8UW1 - chains A and I of the 11 polymer chains in the assembly; structure by electron microscopy, 2.88 A resolution.

Chain A:
Protein: Histone H3.2
From: Xenopus laevis
Reference sequence: P84233 (H32_XENLA); residues 0-135 here correspond to UniProt positions 1-136 (UniProt number = residue number + 1)
Amino-acid sequence (136 residues; numbered 0 to 135; the number before each row is that of its first residue; numbering starts at 0):
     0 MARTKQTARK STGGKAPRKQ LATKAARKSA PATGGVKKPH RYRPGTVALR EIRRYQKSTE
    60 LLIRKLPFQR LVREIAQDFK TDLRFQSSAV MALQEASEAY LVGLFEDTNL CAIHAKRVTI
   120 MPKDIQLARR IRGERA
Unresolved in the structure: 0-39
UniProt features mapped onto this chain:
  - modified residue: Arg2 (Asymmetric dimethylarginine), Thr3 (Phosphothreonine), Lys4 (Allysine), Gln5 (5-glutamyl dopamine), Thr6 (Phosphothreonine), Arg8 (Citrulline), Lys9 (N6,N6,N6-trimethyllysine), Ser10 (ADP-ribosylserine), Thr11 (Phosphothreonine), Lys14 (N6-(2-hydroxyisobutyryl)lysine), Arg17 (Asymmetric dimethylarginine), Lys18 (N6-(2-hydroxyisobutyryl)lysine), Lys23 (N6-(2-hydroxyisobutyryl)lysine), Arg26 (Citrulline), Lys27 (N6,N6,N6-trimethyllysine), Ser28 (ADP-ribosylserine), Lys36 (N6,N6,N6-trimethyllysine), Lys37 (N6-methyllysine), Tyr41 (Phosphotyrosine), Lys56 (N6,N6,N6-trimethyllysine) and 8 more in UniProt
  - lipidation: Cys110 (S-palmitoyl cysteine)

Chain I:
Molecule: 146-nt DNA strand
From: Escherichia coli 'BL21-Gold(DE3)pLysS AG'
Sequence (146 nucleotides; each row starts with the number of its first residue):
     2 TCGAGAATCC CGGTGCCGAG GCCGCTCAAT TGGTCGTAGA CAGCTCTAGC ACCGCTTAAA
    62 CGCACGTACG GATTCTCCCC CGCGTTTTAA CCGCCAAGGG GATTACTCCC TAGTCTCCAG
   122 GCACGTGTCA GATATATACA TCCGAT

How chain A and chain I interact:
Residue-residue contacts (20; chain A residue first):
  Arg40(A) with DG83(I), hydrogen bond to the sugar; DC84(I), hydrogen bond to the sugar
  Tyr41(A) with DG83(I), sugar contact; DC84(I), hydrogen bond to the phosphate
  Arg42(A) with DG83(I), phosphate contact
  Pro43(A) with DC82(I), phosphate contact; DG83(I), phosphate contact
  Gly44(A) with DC82(I), phosphate contact; DG83(I), hydrogen bond to the phosphate
  Thr45(A) with DG83(I), phosphate contact
  Val46(A) with DG83(I), phosphate contact
  Ala47(A) with DG83(I), phosphate contact
  Arg49(A) with DA8(I), sugar contact; DT9(I), salt bridge to the phosphate
  Arg63(A) with DC92(I), salt bridge to the phosphate
  Lys64(A) with DC92(I), hydrogen bond to the phosphate
  Leu65(A) with DA91(I), phosphate contact; DC92(I), phosphate contact
  Arg69(A) with DA91(I), salt bridge to the phosphate
  Arg83(A) with DG100(I), sugar contact
Other interface residues (no listed pair), chain A (15 interface residues in all): Pro66
Other interface residues (no listed pair), chain I (10 interface residues in all): DA7, DG101

Summary:
15 residues of chain A and 10 residues of chain I are in contact, with 5 hydrogen bonds and 3 salt bridges.
Among the polar pairs are Arg40(A)-DG83(I), Arg40(A)-DC84(I) and Tyr41(A)-DC84(I).
Chain A is Histone H3.2 (Xenopus laevis) and chain I is a 146-nt DNA strand (Escherichia coli
'BL21-Gold(DE3)pLysS AG'); the structure, Cryo-EM structure of DNMT3A1 UDR in complex with
H2AK119Ub-nucleosome, was determined by electron microscopy.
